Entry 3RG6 (X-ray diffraction, 3.20 A resolution); this record covers chains D and B of the 6 polymer chains in the assembly.

Chain D:
Molecule: RbcX protein
From: Anabaena sp
Reference sequence: Q44212 (Q44212_9NOST); residue numbers follow UniProt; this construct covers 1-135
Chain sequence (155 residues; numbered -19 to 135; the number before each row is that of its first residue; numbers below 1 keep their minus sign (Met-19 is residue -19)):
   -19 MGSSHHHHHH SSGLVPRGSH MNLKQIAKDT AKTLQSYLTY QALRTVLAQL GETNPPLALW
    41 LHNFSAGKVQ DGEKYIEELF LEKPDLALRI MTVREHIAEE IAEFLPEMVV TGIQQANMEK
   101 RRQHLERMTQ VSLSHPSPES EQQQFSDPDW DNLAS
Unresolved in the structure: -19 to 0, 108-135
Sequence notes: expression tag (-19 to 0)
Swiss-Prot annotation at these positions:
  - mutagenesis: Tyr17 to Tyr20 (No longer prevents RbcL-GroEL association), Gln29 (Q29A: No longer prevents RbcL-GroEL association)

Chain B:
Molecule: Ribulose bisphosphate carboxylase large chain
From: Synechococcus elongatus
Notes: EC 4.1.1.39
Reference sequence: P00880 (RBL_SYNP6); numbering as in UniProt (aligned over 1-472)
Chain sequence (472 residues; each row starts with the number of its first residue):
     1 MPKTQSAAGY KAGVKDYKLT YYTPDYTPKD TDLLAAFRFS PQPGVPADEA GAAIAAESST
    61 GTWTTVWTDL LTDMDRYKGK CYHIEPVQGE ENSYFAFIAY PLDLFEEGSV TNILTSIVGN
   121 VFGFKAIRSL RLEDIRFPVA LVKTFQGPPH GIQVERDLLN KYGRPMLGCT IKPKLGLSAK
   181 NYGRAVYECL RGGLDFTKDD ENINSQPFQR WRDRFLFVAD AIHKSQAETG EIKGHYLNVT
   241 APTCEEMMKR AEFAKELGMP IIMHDFLTAG FTANTTLAKW CRDNGVLLHI HRAMHAVIDR
   301 QRNHGIHFRV LAKCLRLSGG DHLHSGTVVG KLEGDKASTL GFVDLMREDH IEADRSRGVF
   361 FTQDWASMPG VLPVASGGIH VWHMPALVEI FGDDSVLQFG GGTLGHPWGN APGATANRVA
   421 LEACVQARNE GRDLYREGGD ILREAGKWSP ELAAALDLWK EIKFEFETMD KL
Unresolved in the structure: 1-17, 62-70, 332-333, 402-404, 470-472
Swiss-Prot annotation at these positions:
  - motif: Glu461 to Glu467 (Interacts with RbcX2)
  - active site (Proton acceptor): Lys172, His291
  - binding site (substrate): Asn120, Thr170, Lys174, Arg292, His324, Ser376
  - binding site (Mg(2+)): Lys198, Asp200, Glu201
  - site: Lys331 (Transition state stabilizer)
  - modified residue: Lys198 (N6-carboxylysine)
  - mutagenesis: Glu49 (E49A/C: Does not form the RbcL8-(RbcX2)8 complex), Ala53 (A53H: Wild-type formation of the RbcL8-(RbcX2)8 complex), Trp67 to Leu71 (Alters the RbcL-RbcS interface, RbcS cannot displace RbcX2 from assembly intermediate), Glu106 (E106Q: Protein aggregates, forms RbcL2-RbcX(2)2 homodimer intermediate poorly), Ala126 (A126Y: Reduced formation of the RbcL8-(RbcX2)8 complex), Arg212 (R212S: Forms stable homodimer in presence of RbcX2 but does not form RbcL8 form), Glu461 to Leu472 (Remains bound to GroEL), Phe464 (F464A: Remains bound to GroEL), Phe466 (F466A: Remains bound to GroEL)

Chain D / chain B interface:
Pairs across the interface - 19 pairs, chain D then chain B:
  Ser16(D) with Phe464(B)
  Tyr17(D) with Phe464(B), hydrophobic
  Leu39(D) with Trp459(B), hydrophobic
  His42(D) with Trp459(B); Lys460(B); Ile462(B)
  Asn43(D) with Leu458(B); Lys460(B)
  Ser45(D) with Ile462(B)
  Ala46(D) with Lys460(B); Glu461(B); Ile462(B), hydrophobic
  Val49(D) with Ile462(B), hydrophobic; Lys463(B); Phe464(B)
  Gln50(D) with Phe464(B); Glu465(B), hydrogen bond (side chain-backbone); Phe466(B); Glu467(B)
Other interface residues (no listed pair), chain D (12 interface residues in all): Thr13, Tyr20, Gly47

In short:
The interface between chain D and chain B involves 12 residues on one side and 10 on the other, with 1
hydrogen bond. The hydrogen-bonded pair is Gln50(D)-Glu465(B).
Here chain D is RbcX protein (Anabaena sp) and chain B is Ribulose bisphosphate carboxylase large chain
(Synechococcus elongatus). Entry 3RG6 (Crystal structure of a chaperone-bound assembly intermediate of form I
Rubisco) was determined by X-ray diffraction.
